PDB entry 5DF7 | X-ray diffraction, 2.00 A resolution | chain A

# Chain A
Molecule: Cell division protein
Source organism: Pseudomonas aeruginosa
Notes: EC 2.4.1.129
UniProtKB: Q51504 (Q51504_PSEAI); residues 35-579 here = UniProt positions 35-579
Sequence (564 residues; row label = number of the first residue in the row):
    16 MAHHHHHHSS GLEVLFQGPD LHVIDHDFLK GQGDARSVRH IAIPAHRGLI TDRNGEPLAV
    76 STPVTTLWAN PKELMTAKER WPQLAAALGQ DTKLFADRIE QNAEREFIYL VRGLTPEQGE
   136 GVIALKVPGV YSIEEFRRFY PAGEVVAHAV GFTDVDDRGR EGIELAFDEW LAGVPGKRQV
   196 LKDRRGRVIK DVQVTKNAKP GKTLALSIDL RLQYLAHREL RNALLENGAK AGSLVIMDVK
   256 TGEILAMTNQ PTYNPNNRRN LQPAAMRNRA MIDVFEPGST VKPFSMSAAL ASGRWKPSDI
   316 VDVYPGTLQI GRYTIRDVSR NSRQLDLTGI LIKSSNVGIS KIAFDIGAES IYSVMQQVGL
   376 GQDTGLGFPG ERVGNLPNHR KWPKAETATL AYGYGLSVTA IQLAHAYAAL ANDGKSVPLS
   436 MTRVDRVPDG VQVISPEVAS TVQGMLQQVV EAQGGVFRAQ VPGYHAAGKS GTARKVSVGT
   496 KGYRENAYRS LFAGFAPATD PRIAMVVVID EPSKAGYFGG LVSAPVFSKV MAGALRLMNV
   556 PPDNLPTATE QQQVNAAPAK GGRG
Unresolved in the structure: 16-49, 565-579
Differences from the reference sequence: engineered mutation M16; expression tag (17-34)
Residues lining bound ligands: AZLOCILLIN (59H; (2R,4S)-5,5-dimethyl-2-[(1R)-2-oxo-1-{[(2R)-2-{[(2-oxoimidazolidin-1-yl)carbonyl]amino}-2-phenylacetyl]amino}ethyl]-1,3-thiazolidine-4-carboxylic acid): G293, S294, K297, Y328, V333, S349, N351, Y407, Y409, K484, S485, G486, T487, A488, R489, Y498, Y503, Y532, F533, G534, G535
Reported in the primary citation:
  - binding site for AZLOCILLIN: S294, S349, N351, Y409, K484 to T487, R489, Y498
  - catalytic residues: S294
  - conformationally variable residues (order/disorder transition): Y498
  - mutagenesis - S294A: abolished stability in response to AZLOCILLIN

# Overview
Bound to chain A: AZLOCILLIN. From the paper: the catalytic residue S294; S294A abolishes stability in
response to AZLOCILLIN.
Chain A is Cell division protein (Pseudomonas aeruginosa); the structure, Crystal structure of
penicillin-binding protein 3 from pseudomonas aeruginosa in complex with azlocillin, was determined by X-ray
diffraction together with 5DF8 and 5DF9 from the same study.
